Entry 7ML4 (electron microscopy, 3.10 A resolution); this record covers chains 4 and 6 of the 31 polymer chains in the assembly.

# Chain 4
Molecule: General transcription and DNA repair factor IIH subunit TFB4
From: Saccharomyces cerevisiae
Reference sequence: A0A7I9C5C2 (A0A7I9C5C2_YEASX); numbering as in UniProt (aligned over 1-338)
Chain sequence (338 residues; each row starts with the number of its first residue; X marks 2 residues of unknown identity (built as UNK)):
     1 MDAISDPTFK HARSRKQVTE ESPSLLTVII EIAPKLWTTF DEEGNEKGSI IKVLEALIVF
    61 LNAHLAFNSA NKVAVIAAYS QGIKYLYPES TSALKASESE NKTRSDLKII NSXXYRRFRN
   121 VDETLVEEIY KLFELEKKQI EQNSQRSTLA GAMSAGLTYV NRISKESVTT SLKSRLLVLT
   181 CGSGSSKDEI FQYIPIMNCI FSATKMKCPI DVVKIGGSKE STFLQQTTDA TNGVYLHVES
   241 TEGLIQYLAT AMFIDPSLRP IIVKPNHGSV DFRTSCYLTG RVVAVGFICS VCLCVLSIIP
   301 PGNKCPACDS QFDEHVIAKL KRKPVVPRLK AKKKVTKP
Not modelled in the structure: 1-21, 95-112, 324-338
Differences from the reference sequence: conflict UNK_113 (Asp in A0A7I9C5C2), UNK_114 (Met in A0A7I9C5C2)
Ion coordination: Zn2+: Cys289, Cys292, Cys305, Cys308

# Chain 6
Molecule: General transcription and DNA repair factor IIH
From: Saccharomyces cerevisiae
Reference sequence: A0A7I9FQL5 (A0A7I9FQL5_YEASX); residue numbers follow UniProt; this construct covers 1-461
Chain sequence (461 residues; row label = number of the first residue in the row; X marks 13 residues of unknown identity (built as UNK)):
     1 MAPVVISESE EDEDRVAITR RTKRQVHFDG EGDDRVDQQQ QQHSSSHRDR DKHVQRKKKK
    61 RLSNRNLQGS NGGYAWEDEI KRSWDLVKVD DEGDMASLVA SIVEARKKRT AKKNITPYQR
   121 GIIRSLILTL DCSEAMLEKD LRPNRHAMII QYAIDFVHEF FDQNPISQMG IIIMRNGLAQ
   181 LVSQVSGNPQ DHIDALKSIR KQEPKGNPSL QNALEMARGL LLPVPAHCTR EVLIVFGSLS
   241 TTDPGDIHQT IDSLVSEKIR VKVLGLSAQV AICKELCKAT NYGDESFYKI LLDETHLKEL
   301 FNEAVTPLPV NKINKGFTLV KMGFPTRIFE DTPTFCSCHS KLVYGGYFCP NCHSKVCSLP
   361 TVCPCCDLML ILSTHLARSY HHLMPLKTFA EVPTTEKFRS EDCFSCQSRF PXXXXXXXXX
   421 XXXXSRYRCE DCKQEFCVDC DVFIHEILHN CPGCESKPVI T
Not modelled in the structure: 1-106, 458-461
Differences from the reference sequence: conflict UNK_412 (Ile in A0A7I9FQL5), UNK_413 (Leu in A0A7I9FQL5), UNK_414 (Lys in A0A7I9FQL5), UNK_415 (Asn in A0A7I9FQL5), UNK_416 (His in A0A7I9FQL5), UNK_417 (Lys in A0A7I9FQL5), UNK_418 (Asn in A0A7I9FQL5), UNK_419 (Asp in A0A7I9FQL5), UNK_420 (Lys in A0A7I9FQL5), UNK_421 (Leu in A0A7I9FQL5), UNK_422 (Leu in A0A7I9FQL5), UNK_423 (Thr in A0A7I9FQL5), UNK_424 (Ser in A0A7I9FQL5)
Ion coordination: Zn2+ site 1: Cys336, Cys338, His339, Cys357; Zn2+ site 2: Cys349, Cys352, Cys363, Cys366; Zn2+ site 3: Cys403, Cys406, Cys437, Cys440; Zn2+ site 4: Cys429, Cys432, Cys451, Cys454

# Interface between chain 4 and chain 6
Pairs across the interface - 85 pairs, chain 4 then chain 6:
  Ser80(4) - Lys457(6)
  Gln81(4) - Lys457(6)
  Ile83(4) - Ser456(6)
  Tyr85(4) - Ser405(6)  hydrogen bond (side chain-backbone)
  Tyr85(4) - Cys406(6)
  Tyr85(4) - Gln407(6)
  Pro88(4) - Gln407(6)
  Glu89(4) - Gln407(6)
  Ser90(4) - Gln407(6)  hydrogen bond (backbone-side chain)
  Thr91(4) - Glu401(6)
  Thr91(4) - Asp402(6)
  Thr91(4) - Arg409(6)
  Asn143(4) - Lys457(6)
  Arg146(4) - Lys457(6)
  Ser147(4) - Glu455(6)
  Thr148(4) - Ser456(6)
  Thr148(4) - Lys457(6)
  Gly151(4) - Glu455(6)
  Ser154(4) - Asn450(6)  hydrogen bond (side chain-backbone)
  Ser154(4) - Pro452(6)
  Ala155(4) - Ser405(6)
  Leu157(4) - Leu448(6)  hydrophobic
  Thr158(4) - Ser405(6)  hydrogen bond (side chain-backbone)
  Tyr159(4) - Cys406(6)  hydrophobic
  Tyr159(4) - Gln407(6)
  Asn161(4) - Phe443(6)
  Arg162(4) - Cys406(6)
  Arg162(4) - Gln407(6)
  Arg162(4) - Ser408(6)
  Ile194(4) - Tyr380(6)  hydrophobic
  Met197(4) - Ala377(6)  hydrophobic
  Met197(4) - Tyr380(6)  hydrophobic
  Asn198(4) - His381(6)
  Asn198(4) - Leu448(6)
  Cys199(4) - Leu448(6)  hydrophobic
  Phe201(4) - Ala377(6)  hydrophobic
  Phe201(4) - Arg378(6)
  Ser202(4) - Leu448(6)
  Val270(4) - Thr326(6)
  Asp271(4) - Phe324(6)
  Asp271(4) - Pro325(6)
  Asp271(4) - Thr326(6)
  Asp271(4) - Arg327(6)  hydrogen bond (side chain-backbone)
  Asp271(4) - Tyr347(6)  hydrogen bond
  Asp271(4) - Leu372(6)
  Phe272(4) - Phe324(6)
  Phe272(4) - Pro325(6)
  Phe272(4) - Thr326(6)
  Arg273(4) - Leu372(6)  hydrogen bond (side chain-backbone)
  Arg273(4) - Ser373(6)  hydrogen bond
  Val283(4) - Phe324(6)
  Ala284(4) - Gly323(6)
  Ala284(4) - Phe324(6)  hydrogen bond (backbone-backbone)
  Ala284(4) - Pro350(6)  hydrophobic
  Val285(4) - Lys321(6)
  Val285(4) - Met322(6)
  Val285(4) - Gly323(6)
  Val285(4) - Pro350(6)  hydrophobic
  Gly286(4) - Lys321(6)
  Gly286(4) - Met322(6)  hydrogen bond (backbone-backbone)
  Phe287(4) - Leu319(6)  hydrophobic
  Phe287(4) - Val320(6)
  Phe287(4) - Lys321(6)
  Ile288(4) - Val320(6)
  Ile288(4) - Met322(6)  hydrophobic
  Cys289(4) - Thr318(6)
  Cys289(4) - Leu319(6)  hydrophobic
  Val291(4) - Gln119(6)
  Val291(4) - Arg120(6)
  Val291(4) - Leu383(6)
  Leu293(4) - Leu376(6)  hydrophobic
  Leu293(4) - Ser379(6)
  Leu293(4) - Tyr380(6)  hydrogen bond (backbone-side chain)
  Leu293(4) - Leu383(6)  hydrophobic
  Val295(4) - Phe324(6)  hydrophobic
  Val295(4) - Leu376(6)  hydrophobic
  Gly302(4) - Leu319(6)
  Gln311(4) - Phe317(6)
  Phe312(4) - Phe317(6)
  Phe312(4) - Leu319(6)  hydrophobic
  Asp313(4) - Gly316(6)
  Asp313(4) - Phe317(6)  hydrogen bond (backbone-backbone)
  Val316(4) - Phe317(6)
  Val316(4) - Thr318(6)
  Val316(4) - Leu319(6)
Other interface residues (no listed pair), chain 4 (53 interface residues in all): Gly82, Leu94, Ala150, Ser290, Cys292, Cys294, Ser310, Leu320
Other interface residues (no listed pair), chain 6 (47 interface residues in all): Ile166, Asn351, Leu368, Thr374, Ser400, Phe404, Cys437, Cys451

# Overview
The interface between chain 4 and chain 6 involves 53 residues on one side and 47 on the other; the contacts
include 12 hydrogen bonds. Among the polar pairs are Tyr85(4)-Ser405(6), Ser90(4)-Gln407(6) and
Ser154(4)-Asn450(6). Cys289(4), Cys292(4), Cys305(4) and Cys308(4) coordinate Zn2+.
Here chain 4 is General transcription and DNA repair factor IIH subunit TFB4 and chain 6 is General
transcription and DNA repair factor IIH, both from Saccharomyces cerevisiae. Entry 7ML4 (RNA polymerase II
initially transcribing complex (ITC)) was determined by electron microscopy together with 7MEI, 7MK9, 7MKA,
7ML0, 7ML1, 7ML2 and 7ML3 from the same study.
